2JG4 - chain A; structure by X-ray diffraction, 2.80 A resolution.

[Chain A]
Name: Insulin degrading enzyme
Source organism: Homo sapiens
Notes: EC 3.4.24.56
UniProt: P14735 (IDE_HUMAN); residues 43-1019 here correspond to UniProt positions 42-1018 (UniProt number = residue number - 1)
Amino-acid sequence (990 residues; row label = number of the first residue in the row):
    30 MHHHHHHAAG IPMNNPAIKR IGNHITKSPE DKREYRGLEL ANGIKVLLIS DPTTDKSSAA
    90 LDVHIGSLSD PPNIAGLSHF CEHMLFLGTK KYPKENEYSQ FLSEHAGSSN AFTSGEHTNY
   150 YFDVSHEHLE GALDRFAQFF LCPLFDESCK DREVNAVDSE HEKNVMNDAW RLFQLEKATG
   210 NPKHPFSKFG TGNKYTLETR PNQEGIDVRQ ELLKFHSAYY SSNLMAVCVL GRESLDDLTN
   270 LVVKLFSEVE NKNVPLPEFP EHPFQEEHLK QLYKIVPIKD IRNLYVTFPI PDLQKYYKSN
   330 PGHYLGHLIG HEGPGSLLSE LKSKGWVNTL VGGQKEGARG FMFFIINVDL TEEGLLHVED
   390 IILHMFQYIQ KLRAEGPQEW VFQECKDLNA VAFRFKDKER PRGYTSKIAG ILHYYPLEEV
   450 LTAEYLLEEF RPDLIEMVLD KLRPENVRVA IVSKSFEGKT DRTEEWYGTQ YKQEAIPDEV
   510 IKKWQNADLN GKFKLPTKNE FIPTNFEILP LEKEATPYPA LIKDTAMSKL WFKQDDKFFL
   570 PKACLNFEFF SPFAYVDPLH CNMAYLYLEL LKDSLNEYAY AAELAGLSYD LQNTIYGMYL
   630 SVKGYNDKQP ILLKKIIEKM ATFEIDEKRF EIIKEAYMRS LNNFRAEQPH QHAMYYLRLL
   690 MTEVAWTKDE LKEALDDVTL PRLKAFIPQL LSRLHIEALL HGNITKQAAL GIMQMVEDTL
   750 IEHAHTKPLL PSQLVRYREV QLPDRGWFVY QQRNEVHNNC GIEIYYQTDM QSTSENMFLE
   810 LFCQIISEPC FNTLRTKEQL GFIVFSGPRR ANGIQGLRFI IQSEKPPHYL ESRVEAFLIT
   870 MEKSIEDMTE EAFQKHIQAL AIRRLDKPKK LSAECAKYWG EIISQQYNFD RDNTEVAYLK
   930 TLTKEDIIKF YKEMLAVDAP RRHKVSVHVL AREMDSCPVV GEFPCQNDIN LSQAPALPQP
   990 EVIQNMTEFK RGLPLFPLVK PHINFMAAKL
Disordered / not traced: 30-42, 971-978, 1012-1019
Construct notes: conflict Ile-78 (Met77 in P14735), Ala-555 (Val554 in P14735), Phe-567 (Lys566 in P14735), Phe-568 (Lys567 in P14735), Leu-569 (Lys568 in P14735); engineered mutation Phe-831 (Tyr830 in P14735)
Bound ions: Zn2+: His-108, His-112, Glu-189
Ligand contacts:
  - 1,4-diethylene dioxide (DIO), molecule 1: Gln-800, Arg-839, Gly-909, Glu-910, Ser-913, Gln-915, Arg-920
  - 1,4-diethylene dioxide (DIO), molecule 2: Gln-800, Arg-839, Ala-840, Asn-841, Gly-842, Ser-913, Gln-915

[Summary]
Chain A binds 1,4-diethylene dioxide. His-108, His-112 and Glu-189 form the Zn2+ site.
Chain A is Insulin degrading enzyme (Homo sapiens); the structure, Substrate-free IDE structure in its closed
conformation, was determined by X-ray diffraction, deposited together with 2JBU.
